4NXN - chains A and K of the 21 polymer chains in the assembly; structure by X-ray diffraction, 3.54 A resolution.

[Chain A]
Molecule: 16S rRNA
Source organism: Thermus thermophilus
Sequence (1522 nucleotides; numbered 0 to 1544 plus 19 insertion-coded residues; 42 numbers in that range are skipped by the numbering (no residue carries them; nothing is unmodelled there); the number before each row is that of its first residue; a row labelled like 190A-190L holds insertion residues (190A, then the next letters in order); numbering starts at 0):
     0 UUUGUUGGAGAGUUUGAUCCUGGCUCAGGGUGAACGCUGGCGGCGUGCCU
    50 AAGACAUGCAAGUCGUGCGGG
    73 CCGCGGGGUUUU
    88 ACUCCG
    95 UGGUC
   101 AGCGGCGGACGGGUGAGUAACGCGUGGGU
  129A G
   130 ACCUACCCGGAAGAGGGGGACAACCCGGGGAAACUCGGGCUAAUCCCCCA
   180 UGUGGACCCGC
190A-190L CCCUUGGGGUGU
   191 GUCCAAAGGGCUUU
   216 GCCCGCUUCCGGAUGGGCCCGCGUCCCAUCAGCUAGUUGGUGGGGUAAUG
   266 GCCCACCAAGGCGACGACGGGUAGCCGGUCUGAGAGGAUGGCCGGCCACA
   316 GGGGCACUGAGACACGGGCCCCACUCCUACGGGAGGCAGCAGUUAGGAAU
   366 CUUCCGCAAUGGGCGCAAGCCUGACGGAGCGACGCCGCUUGGAGGAAGAA
   416 GCCCUUCGGGGUGUAAACUCCUGAA
   442 CCCGGGACGAAACCCCCGACGA
   474 GGGGACUGACGGUACCGGG
   494 GUAAUAGCGCCGGCCAACUCCGUGCCAGCAGCCGCGGUAAUACGGAGGGC
   544 GCGAGCGUUACCCGGAUUCACUGGGCGUAAAGGGCGUGUAGGCGGCCUGG
   594 GGCGUCCCAUGUGAAAGACCACGGCUCAACCGUGGGGGAGCGUGGGAUAC
   644 GCUCAGGCUAGACGGUGGGAGAGGGUGGUGGAAUUCCCGGAGUAGCGGUG
   694 AAAUGCGCAGAUACCGGGAGGAACGCCGAUGGCGAAGGCAGCCACCUGGU
   744 CCACCCGUGACGCUGAGGCGCGAAAGCGUGGGGAGCAAACCGGAUUAGAU
   794 ACCCGGGUAGUCCACGCCCUAAACGAUGCGCGCUAGGUCUCUGGGUCU
   848 CCUGGGGGCCGAAGCUAACGCGUUAAGCGCGCCGCCUGGGGAGUACGGCC
   898 GCAAGGCUGAAACUCAAAGGAAUUGACGGGGGCCCGCACAAGCGGUGGAG
   948 CAUGUGGUUUAAUUCGAAGXAACGCGAAGAACCUUACCAGGCCUUGACAU
   998 GCUAGG
 1003A G
  1004 AACCCGGGUGAAAGCCUGGGGUGCCCC
1030A-1030D GCGA
  1031 GGGGAGCCCUAGCACAGGUGCUGCAUGGCCGUCGUCAGCUCGUGCCGUGA
  1081 GGUGUUGGGUUAAGUCCCGCAACGAGCGCAACCCCCGCCGUUAGUUGCCA
  1131 GCGGUUCGGCCGGGCACUCUAACGGGACUGCCCGCGAAA
  1171 GCGGGAGGAAGGAGGGGACGACGUCUGGUCAGCAUGGCCCUUACGGCCUG
  1221 GGCGACACACGUGCUACAAUGCCCACUACAAAGCGAUGCCACCCGGCAAC
  1271 GGGGAGCUAAUCGCAAAAAGGUGGGCCCAGUUCGGAUUGGGGUCUGCAAC
  1321 CCGACCCCAUGAAGCCGGAAUCGCUAGUAAUCGCGGAUCAG
 1361A C
  1362 CAUGCCGCGGUGAAUACGUUCCCGGGCCUUGUACACACXGCCXGUXACGC
  1412 CAUGGGAGCGGGCUCUACCCGAAGUCGCCGGG
  1446 AGCCUACGGG
  1459 CAGGCGCCGAGGGUAGGGCCCGUGACUGGGGCGAAGUCGUAACAAGGUAG
  1509 CUGUACCGGAAGGUGCGGCUGGAUCCACUCCUUUCU
Not modelled in the structure: 0-4, 1534-1538
Modified positions: PSU (pseudouridine-5'-monophosphate) at position 516, M2G (N2-dimethylguanosine-5'-monophosphate) at position 966, 5MC (5-methylcytidine-5'-monophosphate) at position 967, 2MG (2N-methylguanosine-5'-monophosphate) at position 1207, 5MC (5-methylcytidine-5'-monophosphate) at position 1400, 4OC (4n,o2'-methylcytidine-5'-monophosphate) at position 1402, 5MC (5-methylcytidine-5'-monophosphate) at position 1404, 5MC (5-methylcytidine-5'-monophosphate) at position 1407, UR3 (3-methyluridine-5'-monophoshate) at position 1498, MA6 (6N-dimethyladenosine-5'-monophoshate) at position 1518, MA6 (6N-dimethyladenosine-5'-monophoshate) at position 1519, PSU (pseudouridine-5'-monophosphate) at position 1540, PSU (pseudouridine-5'-monophosphate) at position 1541
Bound ions: Mg2+ site 1 near U5 (its only coordinating residue here); Mg2+ site 2: G11, G22; Mg2+ site 3 near G21 (its only coordinating residue here); Mg2+ site 4: C48, G115; Mg2+ site 5 near A53 (its only coordinating residue here); Mg2+ site 6: A59, U387; Mg2+ site 7: G61, U62; Mg2+ site 8: G97, U98; Mg2+ site 9 near G107 (its only coordinating residue here); Mg2+ site 10 near G117 (its only coordinating residue here); Mg2+ site 11: C121, G124, U125; Mg2+ site 12 near U129 (its only coordinating residue here); 101 more Mg2+ sites not listed
Small-molecule neighbours: streptomycin (SRY): U12, U14, C526, G527, C912, A913, A914, A915, C1490, G1491

[Chain K]
Name: ribosomal protein S11
Source organism: Thermus thermophilus
UniProt: P80376 (RS11_THET8); numbering as in UniProt (aligned over 1-129)
Sequence (129 residues; numbered 1 to 129; the number before each row is that of its first residue):
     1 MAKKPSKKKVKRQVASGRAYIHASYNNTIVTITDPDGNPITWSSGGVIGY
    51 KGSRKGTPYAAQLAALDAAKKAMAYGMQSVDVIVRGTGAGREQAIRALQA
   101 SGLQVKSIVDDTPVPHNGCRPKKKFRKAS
Not modelled in the structure: 1-10, 127-129

[How chain A and chain K interact]
Contacting residue pairs (72):
  G674(A) with His-116(K), base contact
  A675(A) with Val-114(K), hydrogen bond to the sugar; Pro-115(K), base contact; His-116(K), hydrogen bond to the base; Gly-118(K), base contact
  A676(A) with Pro-113(K), sugar contact; Val-114(K), sugar contact; Pro-115(K), sugar contact; Cys-119(K), base contact
  U677(A) with Cys-119(K), base contact
  G683(A) with Asn-38(K), hydrogen bond to the base; Pro-39(K), base contact
  A684(A) with Asn-38(K), sugar contact; Pro-39(K), hydrogen bond to the sugar
  G685(A) with Pro-39(K), sugar contact; Ile-40(K), phosphate contact; Trp-42(K), sugar contact
  U686(A) with Trp-42(K), base contact
  A687(A) with Lys-71(K), salt bridge to the phosphate
  G688(A) with Trp-42(K), sugar contact; Ser-44(K), hydrogen bond to the phosphate; Gly-46(K), sugar contact; Val-47(K), sugar contact
  C689(A) with Asn-27(K), hydrogen bond to the phosphate; Ser-44(K), hydrogen bond to the phosphate; Gly-45(K), phosphate contact; Gly-46(K), hydrogen bond to the phosphate; Lys-55(K), salt bridge to the phosphate
  G690(A) with Asn-27(K), hydrogen bond to the phosphate; Lys-55(K), salt bridge to the phosphate
  G691(A) with Asn-26(K), hydrogen bond to the phosphate; Lys-51(K), base contact; Gly-52(K), base contact; Lys-55(K), base contact; Lys-124(K), phosphate contact
  U692(A) with Asn-26(K), hydrogen bond to the phosphate; Gly-52(K), base contact; Ser-53(K), hydrogen bond to the base; Lys-124(K), salt bridge to the phosphate
  A694(A) with Ser-53(K), hydrogen bond to the phosphate
  A695(A) with Gly-52(K), phosphate contact; Ser-53(K), hydrogen bond to the phosphate
  A704(A) with Trp-42(K), base contact
  A706(A) with Ile-29(K), sugar contact; Thr-31(K), hydrogen bond to the sugar
  C707(A) with Tyr-20(K), phosphate contact; Thr-33(K), sugar contact; Gly-37(K), hydrogen bond to the sugar; Pro-39(K), base contact; Arg-85(K), salt bridge to the phosphate
  C708(A) with Asp-36(K), hydrogen bond to the sugar; Gly-37(K), sugar contact; Arg-85(K), salt bridge to the phosphate
  G714(A) with Cys-119(K), base contact
  A715(A) with Gly-118(K), base contact
  A716(A) with Asn-117(K), hydrogen bond to the sugar; Gly-118(K), sugar contact
  C717(A) with His-116(K), phosphate contact
  G718(A) with His-116(K), stacking on the base; Asn-117(K), sugar contact
  A777(A) with Cys-119(K), base contact
  G778(A) with Arg-120(K), hydrogen bond to the sugar
  C779(A) with Arg-120(K), sugar contact; Pro-121(K), sugar contact; Lys-122(K), salt bridge to the phosphate; Lys-123(K), phosphate contact
  A780(A) with Lys-122(K), phosphate contact; Lys-123(K), hydrogen bond to the phosphate
  C797(A) with Lys-124(K), salt bridge to the phosphate
  G1523(A) with Lys-123(K), salt bridge to the phosphate
  C1524(A) with Arg-120(K), salt bridge to the phosphate
  G1525(A) with Arg-120(K), salt bridge to the phosphate
Other interface residues (no listed pair), chain A (36 interface residues in all): U705, C796, U1522
Other interface residues (no listed pair), chain K (39 interface residues in all): Arg-18, His-22, Ser-24, Tyr-75, Arg-126

[In short]
The interface between chain A and chain K involves 36 residues on one side and 39 on the other, with 20
hydrogen bonds, 11 salt bridges and 1 aromatic stacking contact. Among the polar pairs are A675(A)/His-116(K),
G683(A)/Asn-38(K) and U692(A)/Ser-53(K). Chain A binds streptomycin.
Here chain A is 16S rRNA and chain K is ribosomal protein S11, both from Thermus thermophilus. Entry 4NXN
(Crystal Structure of the 30S ribosomal subunit from a GidB (RsmG) mutant of Thermus thermophilus (HB8) ...)
was determined by X-ray diffraction.
